8HZ4 - chains F and H of the 8 polymer chains in the assembly; structure by X-ray diffraction, 3.20 A resolution.

# Chain F (and H)
Molecule: Biotin carboxylase
Organism: Chloroflexus aurantiacus (strain ATCC 29366 / DSM 635 / J-10-fl)
Notes: EC 6.3.4.14; fragment: BCCP-lile domain; chain H of this document is another copy of the same molecule, construct and numbering; everything in this record applies to it too
UniProtKB: A9W9X0 (A9W9X0_CHLAA); residue numbers follow UniProt; this construct covers 460-596
Amino-acid sequence (137 residues; numbered 460 to 596; the number before each row is that of its first residue):
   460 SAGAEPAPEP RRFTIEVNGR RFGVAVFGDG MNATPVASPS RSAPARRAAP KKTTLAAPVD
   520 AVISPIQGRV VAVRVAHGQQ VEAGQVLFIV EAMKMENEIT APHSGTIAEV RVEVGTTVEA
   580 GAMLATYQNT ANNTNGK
Unresolved in the structure: 460-465, 488-596 (chain H: 460-469, 488-596)
What the authors report for this chain:
  - self-association interface (contacts with another copy of this molecule); pairs are residue here / residue on that copy: E475-A484 (hydrogen bond), F486-T473 (hydrogen bond), G478, R480
  - post-translational modification sites: K553

# How chain F and chain H interact
Pairs across the interface (17; chain F residue first):
  R480(F) with N477(H)
  F481(F) with V476(H), hydrophobic; N477(H)
  G482(F) with E475(H); V476(H); N477(H), hydrogen bond (backbone-backbone)
  V483(F) with I474(H), hydrophobic; E475(H); V476(H), hydrophobic
  A484(F) with T473(H); I474(H); E475(H), hydrogen bond (backbone-backbone)
  V485(F) with F472(H), hydrophobic; T473(H)
  F486(F) with F472(H); T473(H), hydrogen bond (backbone-backbone); E475(H)
Other interface residues (no listed pair), chain F (8 interface residues in all): G487

# In short
8 residues of chain F and 6 residues of chain H are in contact; the contacts include 3 hydrogen bonds.
Main-chain hydrogen bonds include G482(F)-N477(H), A484(F)-E475(H) and F486(F)-T473(H). From the paper: a
modification site at K553(F); a self-association interface involving E475(F), G478(F) and R480(F) among
others.
Chain F and chain H are both Biotin carboxylase (Chloroflexus aurantiacus (strain ATCC 29366 / DSM 635 /
J-10-fl)); the structure, The tetrameric structure of biotin carboxylase from Chloroflexus aurantiacus in
complex with bicarbonate, was determined by X-ray diffraction (same publication as 8HZ5).
